PDB entry 5OYI | electron microscopy, 8.20 A resolution (very low resolution: no residue pairs are listed; an interface is given only as per-side residue counts) | chains 2 and 3 of the 15 polymer chains in the assembly

[Chain 2]
Molecule: Genome polyprotein
Source organism: Foot-and-mouth disease virus (strain A10-61)
Notes: EC 3.4.22.46, 3.6.1.15, 3.4.22.28, 2.7.7.48
UniProtKB: P03306 (POLG_FMDV1); residues 29-210 here correspond to UniProt positions 315-496 (UniProt number = residue number + 286)
Sequence (182 residues; numbered 29 to 210; the number before each row is that of its first residue):
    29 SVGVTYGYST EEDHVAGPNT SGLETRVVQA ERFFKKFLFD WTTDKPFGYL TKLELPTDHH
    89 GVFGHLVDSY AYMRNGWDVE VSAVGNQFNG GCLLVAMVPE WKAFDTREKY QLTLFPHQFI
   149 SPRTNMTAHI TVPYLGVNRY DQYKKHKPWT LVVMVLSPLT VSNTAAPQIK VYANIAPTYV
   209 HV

[Chain 3]
Molecule: Genome polyprotein
Source organism: Foot-and-mouth disease virus (strain A10-61)
Notes: EC 3.4.22.46, 3.6.1.15, 3.4.22.28, 2.7.7.48
UniProtKB: P03306 (POLG_FMDV1); residues 1-221 here correspond to UniProt positions 505-725 (UniProt number = residue number + 504)
Sequence (221 residues; numbered 1 to 221; the number before each row is that of its first residue):
     1 GIFPVACADG YGGLVTTDPK TADPVYGKVY NPPKTNYPGR FTNLLDVAEA CPTFLRFDDG
    61 KPYVVTRADD TRLLAKFDVS LAAKHMSNTY LSGIAQYYTQ YSGTINLHFM FTGSTDSKAR
   121 YMVAYIPPGV ETPPDTPEEA AHCIHAEWDT GLNSKFTFSI PYVSAADYAY TASDTAETTN
   181 VQGWVCVYQI THGKAENDTL LVSASAGKDF ELRLPIDPRT Q
UniProt features mapped onto this chain:
  - site: Gln221 (Cleavage)

[Chain 2 / chain 3 interface]
At this resolution (8 A) residue pairs are not listed: 25 residues of chain 2 and 27 of chain 3 lie at the interface.

[Summary]
The interface between chain 2 and chain 3 involves 25 residues on one side and 27 on the other.
Here chain 2 is Genome polyprotein and chain 3 is Genome polyprotein, both from Foot-and-mouth disease virus
(strain A10-61). Entry 5OYI (FMDV A10 dissociated pentamer) was determined by electron microscopy (same
publication as 5OWX).
